PDB entry 8ZSB | electron microscopy, 3.26 A resolution | chains A and B

# Chain A (and B)
Molecule: Proton-coupled zinc antiporter SLC30A1
Organism: Homo sapiens
Notes: chain B of this document is another copy of the same molecule, construct and numbering; everything in this record applies to it too
Reference sequence: Q9Y6M5 (ZNT1_HUMAN); residues 1-507 here = UniProt positions 1-507
Amino-acid sequence (507 residues; numbered 1 to 507; the number before each row is that of its first residue):
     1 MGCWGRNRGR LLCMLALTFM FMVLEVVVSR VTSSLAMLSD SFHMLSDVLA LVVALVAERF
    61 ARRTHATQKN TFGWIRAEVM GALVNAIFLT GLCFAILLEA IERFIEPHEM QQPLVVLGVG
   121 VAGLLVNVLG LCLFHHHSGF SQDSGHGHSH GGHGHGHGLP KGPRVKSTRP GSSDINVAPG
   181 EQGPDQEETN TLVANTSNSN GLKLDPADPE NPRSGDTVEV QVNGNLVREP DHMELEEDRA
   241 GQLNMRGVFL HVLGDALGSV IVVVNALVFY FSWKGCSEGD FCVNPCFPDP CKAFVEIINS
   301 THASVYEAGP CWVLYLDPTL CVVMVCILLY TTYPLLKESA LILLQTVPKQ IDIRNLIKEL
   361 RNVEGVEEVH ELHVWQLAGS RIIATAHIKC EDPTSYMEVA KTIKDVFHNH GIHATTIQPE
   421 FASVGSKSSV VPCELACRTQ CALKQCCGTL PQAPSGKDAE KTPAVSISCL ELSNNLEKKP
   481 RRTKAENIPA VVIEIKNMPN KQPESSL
Disordered / not traced: 1-4, 139-237, 294-305, 423-507
Curated features (UniProtKB/Swiss-Prot):
  - region: His146 to Gly158 (6 X 2 AA approximate repeats of H-G)
  - binding site (Zn(2+)): His43, Asp47, His251, Asp255
  - modified residue: Ser506 (Phosphoserine)
  - glycosylation: Asn299 (N-linked (GlcNAc...) asparagine)
  - mutagenesis: Asn299 (N299A: Loss of N-glycosylation. No effect on localization to the plasma membrane. Increased stability at the plasma membrane. No effect on resistance to zinc-induced cytotoxicity)
Cystine bridges: Cys276-Cys282, Cys286-Cys311
Bound ions: Zn2+: His370, His387, Glu420

# How chain A and chain B interact
Cross-chain cystine bridges: Cys291(A)-Cys291(B)
Residue-residue contacts (97; chain A residue first):
  Leu35(A) - Ile105(B)  hydrophobic
  Leu35(A) - Glu106(B)
  Leu38(A) - Ile105(B)  hydrophobic
  Ser39(A) - Glu102(B)
  Phe42(A) - Leu98(B)
  Phe42(A) - Ile101(B)  hydrophobic
  Ser46(A) - Phe94(B)
  Leu49(A) - Phe94(B)  hydrophobic
  Gln68(A) - Ile353(B)
  Gln68(A) - Arg354(B)  hydrogen bond
  Lys69(A) - Thr346(B)
  Lys69(A) - Val347(B)  hydrogen bond (backbone-backbone)
  Asn70(A) - Leu344(B)  hydrogen bond (side chain-backbone)
  Asn70(A) - Gln345(B)
  Thr71(A) - Val347(B)
  Thr71(A) - Ile353(B)
  Thr71(A) - Leu372(B)
  Thr71(A) - His373(B)  hydrogen bond (backbone-side chain)
  Thr71(A) - Val374(B)  hydrogen bond (side chain-backbone)
  Phe72(A) - Gln345(B)
  Phe72(A) - His373(B)
  Phe72(A) - Trp375(B)
  Trp74(A) - Leu344(B)  hydrophobic
  Trp74(A) - Thr346(B)
  Arg76(A) - Arg76(B)
  Arg76(A) - Leu343(B)  hydrogen bond (side chain-backbone)
  Arg76(A) - Leu344(B)
  Arg76(A) - Gln345(B)  hydrogen bond
  Ala77(A) - Leu344(B)
  Met80(A) - Ala340(B)
  Met80(A) - Leu343(B)  hydrophobic
  Met80(A) - Leu344(B)  hydrophobic
  Leu83(A) - Leu83(B)  hydrophobic
  Val84(A) - Ile87(B)  hydrophobic
  Ile87(A) - Val84(B)  hydrophobic
  Ile87(A) - Ile87(B)  hydrophobic
  Phe88(A) - Phe94(B)  hydrophobic
  Phe94(A) - Ser46(B)
  Phe94(A) - Leu49(B)  hydrophobic
  Phe94(A) - Phe88(B)  hydrophobic
  Leu98(A) - Phe42(B)
  Ile101(A) - Phe42(B)  hydrophobic
  Glu102(A) - Ser39(B)
  Ile105(A) - Leu35(B)  hydrophobic
  Ile105(A) - Leu38(B)  hydrophobic
  Glu106(A) - Leu35(B)
  Cys291(A) - Cys291(B)  disulfide
  Ala340(A) - Met80(B)
  Leu343(A) - Arg76(B)  hydrogen bond (backbone-side chain)
  Leu343(A) - Met80(B)  hydrophobic
  Leu343(A) - Leu343(B)
  Leu344(A) - Asn70(B)  hydrogen bond (backbone-side chain)
  Leu344(A) - Trp74(B)  hydrophobic
  Leu344(A) - Arg76(B)
  Leu344(A) - Ala77(B)
  Leu344(A) - Met80(B)  hydrophobic
  Gln345(A) - Asn70(B)
  Gln345(A) - Phe72(B)
  Gln345(A) - Arg76(B)  hydrogen bond
  Gln345(A) - Gln345(B)
  Gln345(A) - Trp375(B)
  Gln345(A) - Leu377(B)
  Thr346(A) - Lys69(B)
  Thr346(A) - Trp74(B)
  Val347(A) - Gln68(B)
  Val347(A) - Lys69(B)  hydrogen bond (backbone-backbone)
  Val347(A) - Thr71(B)
  Ile353(A) - Gln68(B)
  Ile353(A) - Thr71(B)
  Arg354(A) - Gln68(B)  hydrogen bond
  Leu372(A) - Thr71(B)
  His373(A) - Thr71(B)  hydrogen bond (side chain-backbone)
  His373(A) - Phe72(B)
  Val374(A) - Thr71(B)  hydrogen bond (backbone-side chain)
  Trp375(A) - Phe72(B)
  Trp375(A) - Gln345(B)
  Leu377(A) - Gln345(B)
  Thr385(A) - Thr385(B)
  Ala386(A) - Thr416(B)
  His387(A) - Thr415(B)
  Tyr396(A) - Pro419(B)  hydrogen bond (side chain-backbone)
  Tyr396(A) - Phe421(B)  hydrophobic
  Met397(A) - Pro419(B)
  Met397(A) - Phe421(B)
  Thr415(A) - His387(B)
  Thr415(A) - Gln418(B)
  Thr416(A) - Ala386(B)
  Thr416(A) - Thr416(B)
  Thr416(A) - Gln418(B)
  Ile417(A) - Gln418(B)  hydrogen bond (backbone-side chain)
  Gln418(A) - Thr416(B)
  Gln418(A) - Ile417(B)  hydrogen bond (side chain-backbone)
  Pro419(A) - Tyr396(B)  hydrogen bond (backbone-side chain)
  Pro419(A) - Met397(B)
  Pro419(A) - Pro419(B)
  Phe421(A) - Tyr396(B)  hydrophobic
  Phe421(A) - Met397(B)
Interface residues without a listed pair, chain A (53 interface residues in all): Leu341, Pro393, Glu420
Interface residues without a listed pair, chain B (54 interface residues in all): His43, Leu341, Pro393, Glu420

# Overview
Chain A and chain B form an interface of 53 and 54 residues respectively, with 1 disulfide bond and 18
hydrogen bonds. Polar contacts include Gln68(A)-Arg354(B), Asn70(A)-Leu344(B) and Thr71(A)-His373(B). From
UniProt: 4 Zn2+-binding residues and one mutagenesis site on chain A.
Chain A and chain B are both Proton-coupled zinc antiporter SLC30A1 (Homo sapiens); the structure, Cryo-EM
structure of human ZnT1, in the absence of zinc, was determined by electron microscopy (same publication as
8ZSZ).
